7XAV - chains C and D of the 6 polymer chains in the assembly; structure by electron microscopy, 2.87 A resolution.

== Chain C ==
Molecule: Guanine nucleotide-binding protein G(I)/G(S)/G(T) subunit beta-1
Organism: Bos taurus
UniProtKB: P62871 (GBB1_BOVIN); residues 2-340 here = UniProt positions 2-340
Amino-acid sequence (354 residues; numbered -10 to 343; the number before each row is that of its first residue; numbers below 1 keep their minus sign (Met-10 is residue -10)):
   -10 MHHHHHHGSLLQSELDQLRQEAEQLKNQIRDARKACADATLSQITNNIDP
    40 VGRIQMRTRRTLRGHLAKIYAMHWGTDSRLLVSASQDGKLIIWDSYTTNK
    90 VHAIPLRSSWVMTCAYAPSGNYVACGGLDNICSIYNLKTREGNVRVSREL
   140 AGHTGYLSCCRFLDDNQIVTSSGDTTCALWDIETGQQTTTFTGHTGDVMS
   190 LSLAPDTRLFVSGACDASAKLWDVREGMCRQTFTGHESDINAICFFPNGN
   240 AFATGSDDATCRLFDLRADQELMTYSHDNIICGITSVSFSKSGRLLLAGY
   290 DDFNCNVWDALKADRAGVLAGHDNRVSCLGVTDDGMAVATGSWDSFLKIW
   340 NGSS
Unresolved in the structure: -10 to 1
Sequence notes: initiating methionine (-10); expression tag (-9 to 1, 341-343)
Disulfides: Cys121-Cys149
UniProt features mapped onto this chain:
  - modified residue: Ser2 (N-acetylserine), His266 (Phosphohistidine)

== Chain D ==
Molecule: Guanine nucleotide-binding protein G(I)/G(S)/G(O) subunit gamma-2
Organism: Bos taurus
UniProtKB: P63212 (GBG2_BOVIN); residue numbers follow UniProt; this construct covers 1-71
Amino-acid sequence (71 residues; numbered 1 to 71; the number before each row is that of its first residue):
     1 MASNNTASIAQARKLVEQLKMEANIDRIKVSKAAADLMAYCEAHAKEDPL
    51 LTPVPASENPFREKKFFCAIL
Unresolved in the structure: 1-5, 64-71
UniProt features mapped onto this chain:
  - modified residue: Ala2 (N-acetylalanine), Cys68 (Cysteine methyl ester)
  - lipidation: Cys68 (S-geranylgeranyl cysteine)

== Chain C / chain D interface ==
Residue-residue contacts (81; chain C residue first):
  Leu7(C) - Ala12(D)  hydrophobic
  Ala11(C) - Leu15(D)  hydrophobic
  Leu14(C) - Val16(D)
  Leu14(C) - Leu19(D)  hydrophobic
  Leu14(C) - Lys20(D)
  Ile18(C) - Leu19(D)  hydrophobic
  Ile18(C) - Glu22(D)
  Ile18(C) - Arg27(D)
  Cys25(C) - Lys29(D)
  Cys25(C) - Val30(D)  hydrogen bond (backbone-backbone)
  Asp27(C) - Lys29(D)
  Asp27(C) - Val30(D)
  Asp27(C) - Ser31(D)  hydrogen bond
  Ala28(C) - Val30(D)
  Ala28(C) - Ser31(D)
  Leu30(C) - Ala34(D)  hydrophobic
  Ile37(C) - Met38(D)  hydrophobic
  Val40(C) - Leu51(D)  hydrophobic
  Ile43(C) - Leu50(D)
  Arg46(C) - Glu63(D)  salt bridge
  Thr47(C) - Glu63(D)
  Arg48(C) - Phe61(D)  hydrogen bond (side chain-backbone)
  Arg48(C) - Glu63(D)  salt bridge
  Arg49(C) - Pro60(D)
  Arg49(C) - Phe61(D)
  Arg49(C) - Arg62(D)  hydrogen bond (side chain-backbone)
  Arg49(C) - Glu63(D)
  Ser84(C) - Phe61(D)
  Tyr85(C) - Pro60(D)
  Tyr85(C) - Phe61(D)  hydrophobic
  Thr181(C) - Lys14(D)  hydrogen bond (backbone-side chain)
  Met217(C) - Met21(D)  hydrophobic
  Cys218(C) - Gln18(D)  hydrogen bond (backbone-side chain)
  Arg219(C) - Glu22(D)
  Gln220(C) - Glu22(D)
  Thr221(C) - Glu22(D)
  Phe235(C) - Leu37(D)  hydrophobic
  Phe235(C) - Tyr40(D)  hydrophobic
  Pro236(C) - Tyr40(D)
  Asn237(C) - Leu37(D)
  Asn237(C) - Tyr40(D)
  Ala240(C) - Leu37(D)  hydrophobic
  Asp254(C) - Ala33(D)
  Arg256(C) - Arg27(D)
  Arg256(C) - Ile28(D)  hydrogen bond (backbone-backbone)
  Ala257(C) - Arg27(D)
  Ala257(C) - Ile28(D)
  Ala257(C) - Val30(D)  hydrophobic
  Ala257(C) - Ala33(D)  hydrophobic
  Asp258(C) - Glu22(D)
  Asp258(C) - Arg27(D)  salt bridge
  Gln259(C) - Val30(D)
  Ser279(C) - Asp48(D)  hydrogen bond
  Lys280(C) - Glu47(D)
  Lys280(C) - Asp48(D)  hydrogen bond (backbone-side chain)
  Ser281(C) - Tyr40(D)
  Ser281(C) - Cys41(D)  hydrogen bond (backbone-side chain)
  Ser281(C) - His44(D)
  Ser281(C) - Asp48(D)  hydrogen bond (backbone-side chain)
  Gly282(C) - Cys41(D)  hydrogen bond (backbone-side chain)
  Arg283(C) - Leu51(D)
  Leu300(C) - Met38(D)  hydrophobic
  Leu300(C) - Cys41(D)  hydrophobic
  Asp323(C) - Pro49(D)
  Gly324(C) - Pro49(D)
  Gly324(C) - Leu50(D)
  Met325(C) - Pro49(D)  hydrophobic
  Met325(C) - Leu50(D)
  Met325(C) - Asn59(D)
  Met325(C) - Pro60(D)
  Ala326(C) - Phe61(D)  hydrophobic
  Val327(C) - Leu50(D)  hydrophobic
  Ile338(C) - Phe61(D)  hydrophobic
  Asn340(C) - Leu50(D)
  Asn340(C) - Asn59(D)  hydrogen bond
  Asn340(C) - Phe61(D)
  Gly341(C) - Leu50(D)
  Gly341(C) - Pro53(D)
  Ser342(C) - Pro53(D)
  Ser343(C) - Pro53(D)
  Ser343(C) - Val54(D)
Interface residues without a listed pair, chain C (63 interface residues in all): Glu10, Lys15, Gln17, Ala21, Arg22, Ala26, Ile33, Thr34, Met45, Trp63, Leu252, Leu261, Leu284, Val320, Trp339
Interface residues without a listed pair, chain D (38 interface residues in all): Ala23, Ile25, Ala35, Asp36, Ala45

== Overview ==
The interface between chain C and chain D involves 63 residues on one side and 38 on the other; the contacts
include 13 hydrogen bonds and 3 salt bridges. Among the polar pairs are Arg46(C)-Glu63(D), Arg48(C)-Glu63(D)
and Asp258(C)-Arg27(D).
Here chain C is Guanine nucleotide-binding protein G(I)/G(S)/G(T) subunit beta-1 and chain D is Guanine
nucleotide-binding protein G(I)/G(S)/G(O) subunit gamma-2, both from Bos taurus. Entry 7XAV (Structure of
somatostatin receptor 2 bound with lanreotide) was determined by electron microscopy together with 7XAT and
7XAU from the same study.
